3CBS - chain A; structure by X-ray diffraction, 2.00 A resolution.

Chain A:
Molecule: Protein (crabp-II)
From: Homo sapiens
UniProt: P29373 (RABP2_HUMAN); residues 1-137 here correspond to UniProt positions 2-138 (UniProt number = residue number + 1)
Sequence (137 residues; row label = number of the first residue in the row):
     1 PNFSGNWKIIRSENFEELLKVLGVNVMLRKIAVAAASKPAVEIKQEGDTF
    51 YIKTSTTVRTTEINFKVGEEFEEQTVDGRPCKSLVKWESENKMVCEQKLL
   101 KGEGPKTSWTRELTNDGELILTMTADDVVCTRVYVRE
Curated features (UniProtKB/Swiss-Prot):
  - motif: Lys-20 to Lys-30 (Nuclear localization signal)
  - binding site (all-trans-retinoate): Arg-132 to Tyr-134
  - cross-link: Lys-101 (Glycyl lysine isopeptide (Lys-Gly) (interchain with G-Cter in SUMO))
Small-molecule neighbours: R12 ((2E,4E,6E,8E)-9-(4-hydroxy-2,3,6-trimethylphenyl)-3,7-dimethylnona-2,4,6,8-tetraenoic acid): Phe-15, Leu-19, Val-24, Leu-28, Ala-32, Ala-35, Ala-36, Pro-39, Thr-54, Thr-56, Val-58, Arg-59, Val-76, Asp-77, Arg-111, Leu-121, Arg-132, Tyr-134

Summary:
Chain A binds compound R12. UniProt lists 3 all-trans-retinoate-binding residues.
Chain A is Protein (crabp-II) (Homo sapiens); the structure, Cellular retinoic acid binding protein II in
complex with a synthetic retinoic acid (ro-12 7310), was determined by X-ray diffraction together with 2CBS
and 2CBR from the same study.
